Entry 9EAF (X-ray diffraction, 1.41 A resolution); this record covers chains A and B of the 4 polymer chains in the assembly.

[Chain A (and B)]
Molecule: Carboxynorspermidine decarboxylase
Source organism: [Clostridium] leptum
Notes: chain B of this document is another copy of the same molecule, construct and numbering; everything in this record applies to it too
UniProtKB: A7VSG2 (A7VSG2_9FIRM); residues 1-376 here = UniProt positions 1-376
Chain sequence (376 residues; each row starts with the number of its first residue):
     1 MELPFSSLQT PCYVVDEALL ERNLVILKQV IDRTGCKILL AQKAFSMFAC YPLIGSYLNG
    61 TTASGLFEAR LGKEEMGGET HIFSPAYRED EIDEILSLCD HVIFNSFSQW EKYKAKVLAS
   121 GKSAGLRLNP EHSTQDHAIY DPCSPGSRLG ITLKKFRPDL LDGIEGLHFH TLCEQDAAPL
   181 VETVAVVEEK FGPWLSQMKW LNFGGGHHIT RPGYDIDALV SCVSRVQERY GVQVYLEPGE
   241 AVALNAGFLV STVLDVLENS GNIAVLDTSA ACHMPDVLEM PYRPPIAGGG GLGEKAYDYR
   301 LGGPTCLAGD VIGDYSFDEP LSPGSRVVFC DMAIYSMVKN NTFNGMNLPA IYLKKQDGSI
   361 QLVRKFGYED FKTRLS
Not modelled in the structure: 1-8, 138-139 (chain B: 1-8)
Modified positions: Lys43 ((2S)-2-amino-6-[[3-hydroxy-2-methyl-5-(phosphonooxymethyl)pyridin-4-yl]methylideneamino]hexanoic acid; LLP)
Ion coordination: K+: Ser196, Met198, Tyr230, Gly231
Reported in the primary citation:
  - self-association interface (contacts with another copy of this molecule): Cys306 to Ala308, Phe343 to Asn344
  - conformationally variable residues (side-chain flip): Cys306
  - catalytic residues: Cys306

[How chain A and chain B interact]
Pairs across the interface (144):
  Thr10(A) with Arg88(B), hydrogen bond (backbone-side chain)
  Pro11(A) with Arg88(B)
  Lys43(A) with Cys306(B); Leu307(B); Phe343(B); Asn344(B)
  Ser46(A) with Leu375(B)
  Met47(A) with Leu375(B); Ser376(B)
  Phe48(A) with Lys372(B); Ser376(B), hydrogen bond (backbone-side chain)
  Ala49(A) with Ser376(B), hydrogen bond (backbone-side chain)
  Ser64(A) with Cys306(B), hydrogen bond; Asn344(B); Met346(B)
  Phe67(A) with Gly345(B); Asn347(B); Gly367(B); Tyr368(B); Phe371(B)
  Glu68(A) with Asn344(B); Gly345(B)
  Arg70(A) with Tyr368(B)
  Leu71(A) with Tyr368(B), hydrogen bond (backbone-side chain); Phe371(B), hydrophobic; Lys372(B); Leu375(B), hydrophobic
  Glu75(A) with Lys372(B), salt bridge
  Phe83(A) with Cys306(B), hydrophobic
  Pro85(A) with Pro304(B); Thr305(B)
  Ala86(A) with Leu254(B), hydrophobic; Val265(B), hydrophobic
  Arg88(A) with Thr10(B), hydrogen bond (side chain-backbone); Pro11(B); Asp267(B), salt bridge
  Ser106(A) with Asp255(B), hydrogen bond
  Ser108(A) with Asp255(B), hydrogen bond
  Gln109(A) with Asp255(B)
  Asn129(A) with Asn259(B)
  Tyr140(A) with Ala308(B)
  Pro142(A) with Ala308(B)
  Gly146(A) with Asn259(B); Ile263(B)
  Ser147(A) with Asn259(B), hydrogen bond (backbone-side chain); Ile263(B)
  Arg148(A) with Leu257(B); Ile263(B); Gly302(B); Gly303(B), hydrogen bond (side chain-backbone); Thr305(B), hydrogen bond (side chain-backbone); Leu307(B), hydrogen bond (side chain-backbone); Ala308(B), hydrogen bond (side chain-backbone); Asp310(B)
  Leu149(A) with Ala308(B), hydrophobic
  Thr152(A) with Asn259(B)
  Lys155(A) with Glu258(B), salt bridge
  Leu254(A) with Ala86(B), hydrophobic
  Asp255(A) with Ser106(B), hydrogen bond; Ser108(B), hydrogen bond; Gln109(B)
  Leu257(A) with Asn105(B); Arg148(B)
  Glu258(A) with Lys155(B), salt bridge
  Asn259(A) with Asn129(B); Gly146(B); Ser147(B), hydrogen bond (side chain-backbone); Thr152(B)
  Ile263(A) with Gly146(B); Arg148(B)
  Val265(A) with Ala86(B), hydrophobic
  Asp267(A) with Arg88(B), salt bridge
  Leu278(A) with Glu279(B)
  Glu279(A) with Glu279(B)
  Gly302(A) with Arg148(B)
  Gly303(A) with Arg148(B), hydrogen bond (backbone-side chain)
  Pro304(A) with Pro85(B)
  Thr305(A) with Pro85(B); Arg148(B), hydrogen bond (backbone-side chain)
  Cys306(A) with Lys43(B); Ser64(B), hydrogen bond; Phe83(B), hydrophobic
  Leu307(A) with Lys43(B); Arg148(B), hydrogen bond (backbone-side chain)
  Ala308(A) with Ile139(B); Tyr140(B); Pro142(B); Arg148(B), hydrogen bond (backbone-side chain); Leu149(B), hydrophobic
  Gly309(A) with Ile139(B)
  Asp310(A) with Arg148(B)
  Tyr335(A) with Phe343(B), hydrophobic
  Val338(A) with Thr342(B); Phe343(B)
  Lys339(A) with Asn341(B); Phe343(B)
  Asn340(A) with Asn341(B)
  Asn341(A) with Lys339(B); Asn340(B)
  Thr342(A) with Val338(B)
  Phe343(A) with Lys43(B); Tyr335(B), hydrophobic; Val338(B); Lys339(B)
  Asn344(A) with Lys43(B); Ser64(B); Glu68(B)
  Gly345(A) with Phe67(B); Glu68(B)
  Met346(A) with Ser64(B)
  Asn347(A) with Phe67(B)
  Leu348(A) with Arg374(B)
  Ile351(A) with Arg374(B)
  Val363(A) with Ser376(B)
  Arg364(A) with Thr373(B), hydrogen bond; Ser376(B)
  Phe366(A) with Thr373(B); Arg374(B)
  Gly367(A) with Phe67(B)
  Tyr368(A) with Phe67(B); Arg70(B); Leu71(B), hydrogen bond (side chain-backbone)
  Asp370(A) with Arg374(B), hydrogen bond (backbone-side chain)
  Phe371(A) with Phe67(B); Leu71(B), hydrophobic
  Lys372(A) with Phe48(B); Leu71(B); Glu75(B), salt bridge
  Thr373(A) with Arg364(B), hydrogen bond; Phe366(B)
  Arg374(A) with Leu348(B); Ile351(B); Phe366(B); Asp370(B), hydrogen bond (side chain-backbone); Arg374(B)
  Leu375(A) with Ser46(B); Met47(B); Phe48(B), hydrophobic; Leu71(B), hydrophobic
  Ser376(A) with Met47(B); Phe48(B), hydrogen bond (side chain-backbone); Ala49(B), hydrogen bond (side chain-backbone); Val363(B); Arg364(B)
Interface residues without a listed pair, chain A (82 interface residues in all): Glu74, Ser84, Asn105, Glu131, Asp141, Ser260, Arg300, Val311, Met337
Interface residues without a listed pair, chain B (82 interface residues in all): Glu74, Ser84, Glu131, Asp141, Pro145, Ser260, Gly309, Val311, Met337

[Summary]
Chain A and chain B each contribute 82 residues to their interface; the contacts include 28 hydrogen bonds and
6 salt bridges. Among the polar pairs are Glu75(A)-Lys372(B), Arg88(A)-Asp267(B) and Lys155(A)-Glu258(B).
Ser196(A), Met198(A), Tyr230(A) and Gly231(A) form the K+ site. The paper reports the catalytic residue
Cys306(A); conformational variability at Cys306(A).
Chain A and chain B are both Carboxynorspermidine decarboxylase ([Clostridium] leptum); the structure,
Carboxyspermidine decarboxylase from Clostridium leptum, was determined by X-ray diffraction.
